3NAG - chains A and B; structure by X-ray diffraction, 1.75 A resolution.

[Chain A (and B)]
Name: Ribose-phosphate pyrophosphokinase
Source organism: Thermoplasma volcanium GSS1
Notes: EC 2.7.6.1; chain B of this document is another copy of the same molecule, construct and numbering; everything in this record applies to it too
Reference sequence: Q97CA5 (KPRS_THEVO); residue numbers follow UniProt; this construct covers 1-286
Chain sequence (286 residues; numbered 1 to 286; the number before each row is that of its first residue):
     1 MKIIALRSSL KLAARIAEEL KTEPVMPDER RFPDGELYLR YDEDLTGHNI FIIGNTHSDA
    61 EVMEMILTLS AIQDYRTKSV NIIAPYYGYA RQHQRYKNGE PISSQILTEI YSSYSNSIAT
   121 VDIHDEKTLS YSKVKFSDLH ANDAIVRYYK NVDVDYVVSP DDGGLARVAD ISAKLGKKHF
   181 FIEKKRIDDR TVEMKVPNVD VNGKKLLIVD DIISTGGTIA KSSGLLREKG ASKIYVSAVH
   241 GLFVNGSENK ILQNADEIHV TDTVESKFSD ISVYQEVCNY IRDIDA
Unresolved in the structure: 285-286 (chain B: fully traced)
Ligand contacts: ADP (adenosine-5'-diphosphate): Phe32, Pro33, Asp34, Glu36, Tyr38, Lys97
UniProt features mapped onto this chain:
  - active site: Lys184
  - binding site (ATP): Asp34 to Glu36, Arg91 to His93
  - binding site (Mg(2+)): His124, Asp161
  - binding site (D-ribose 5-phosphate): Arg186, Asp210, Ser214 to Thr218

[How chain A and chain B interact]
Pairs across the interface (86; chain A residue first):
  Arg31(A) - Asp59(B)  salt bridge
  Pro33(A) - Thr215(B)
  Pro33(A) - Val244(B)
  Asp34(A) - His57(B)  hydrogen bond (backbone-side chain)
  Asp34(A) - Leu242(B)
  Glu36(A) - His57(B)  salt bridge
  Glu36(A) - Gly88(B)
  Glu36(A) - Tyr89(B)  hydrogen bond (side chain-backbone)
  Leu37(A) - Tyr89(B)  hydrogen bond (backbone-side chain)
  Tyr38(A) - Glu100(B)  hydrogen bond
  Leu39(A) - Glu100(B)
  Leu39(A) - Pro101(B)
  Arg40(A) - Lys97(B)
  Arg40(A) - Asn98(B)  hydrogen bond
  Arg40(A) - Gly99(B)
  Tyr41(A) - Asn98(B)
  Tyr41(A) - Gly99(B)  hydrogen bond (backbone-backbone)
  Asp42(A) - Asn98(B)  hydrogen bond (backbone-side chain)
  His57(A) - Asp34(B)  hydrogen bond (side chain-backbone)
  His57(A) - Glu36(B)  salt bridge
  Asp59(A) - Arg31(B)  salt bridge
  Asp59(A) - Asp59(B)
  Asp59(A) - Ala60(B)
  Asp59(A) - Met63(B)
  Ala60(A) - Asp59(B)
  Val62(A) - Met63(B)  hydrophobic
  Met63(A) - Asp59(B)
  Met63(A) - Val62(B)  hydrophobic
  Met63(A) - Tyr89(B)
  Ile66(A) - Ile106(B)
  Leu67(A) - Pro101(B)
  Leu67(A) - Ser103(B)
  Ser70(A) - Arg95(B)  hydrogen bond (backbone-side chain)
  Ser70(A) - Pro101(B)
  Ser70(A) - Ile102(B)  hydrogen bond (side chain-backbone)
  Ser70(A) - Ile106(B)
  Ala71(A) - Gly99(B)
  Ala71(A) - Glu100(B)
  Ala71(A) - Pro101(B)  hydrophobic
  Gln73(A) - Arg95(B)
  Asp74(A) - Arg95(B)  salt bridge
  Asp74(A) - Asn98(B)
  Asp74(A) - Gly99(B)  hydrogen bond (side chain-backbone)
  Tyr75(A) - Asn98(B)  hydrogen bond
  Tyr75(A) - Gly99(B)
  Gly88(A) - Glu36(B)
  Tyr89(A) - Glu36(B)  hydrogen bond (backbone-side chain)
  Tyr89(A) - Leu37(B)  hydrogen bond (side chain-backbone)
  Tyr89(A) - Met63(B)
  Tyr89(A) - Leu67(B)  hydrophobic
  Arg91(A) - Phe32(B)
  Arg91(A) - Asp34(B)  salt bridge
  Arg91(A) - Glu36(B)  salt bridge
  Arg95(A) - Asp74(B)
  Lys97(A) - Arg40(B)
  Asn98(A) - Arg40(B)  hydrogen bond (backbone-side chain)
  Asn98(A) - Tyr41(B)
  Asn98(A) - Asp74(B)
  Asn98(A) - Tyr75(B)
  Gly99(A) - Arg40(B)
  Gly99(A) - Tyr41(B)  hydrogen bond (backbone-backbone)
  Gly99(A) - Ala71(B)
  Gly99(A) - Asp74(B)  hydrogen bond (backbone-side chain)
  Gly99(A) - Tyr75(B)
  Glu100(A) - Tyr38(B)  hydrogen bond
  Glu100(A) - Leu39(B)
  Glu100(A) - Arg40(B)
  Glu100(A) - Asp74(B)  hydrogen bond (backbone-side chain)
  Pro101(A) - Leu39(B)
  Pro101(A) - Leu67(B)
  Pro101(A) - Ser70(B)
  Pro101(A) - Ala71(B)
  Ile102(A) - Ser70(B)  hydrogen bond (backbone-side chain)
  Ser103(A) - Leu67(B)
  Ile106(A) - Ile66(B)
  Ile106(A) - Ser70(B)
  Ile106(A) - Tyr114(B)
  Glu109(A) - Tyr114(B)  hydrogen bond
  Ile110(A) - Ile110(B)  hydrophobic
  Tyr114(A) - Ile106(B)
  Tyr114(A) - Glu109(B)  hydrogen bond
  Ser214(A) - Asp34(B)
  Thr215(A) - Pro33(B)
  Leu242(A) - Asp34(B)
  Val244(A) - Pro33(B)
  Val244(A) - Asp34(B)
Also at the interface, not in a pair above, chain A (44 interface residues in all): Leu69, Tyr86, Leu107
Also at the interface, not in a pair above, chain B (43 interface residues in all): Leu69, Gln73, Tyr86, Leu107, Asn245

[In short]
44 residues of chain A face 43 of chain B across their interface; the contacts include 22 hydrogen bonds and 7
salt bridges. Polar pairs include Arg31(A)-Asp59(B), Glu36(A)-His57(B) and Asp74(A)-Arg95(B). Bound to chain
A: ADP.
Chain A and chain B are both Ribose-phosphate pyrophosphokinase (Thermoplasma volcanium GSS1); the structure,
Crystal structure of the phosphoribosylpyrophosphate (PRPP) synthetase from Thermoplasma Volcanium in complex
with ADP, was determined by X-ray diffraction (same publication as 3MBI and 3LPN).
